PDB entry 1W9E | X-ray diffraction, 1.56 A resolution | chains A and B of the 5 polymer chains in the assembly

== Chain A (and B) ==
Protein: Syntenin 1
From: Homo sapiens
Notes: fragment: pdz tandem, residues 113-273; chain B of this document is another copy of the same molecule, construct and numbering; everything in this record applies to it too
Reference sequence: O00560 (SDB1_HUMAN); residues 113-273 here = UniProt positions 113-273
Amino-acid sequence (166 residues; row label = number of the first residue in the row):
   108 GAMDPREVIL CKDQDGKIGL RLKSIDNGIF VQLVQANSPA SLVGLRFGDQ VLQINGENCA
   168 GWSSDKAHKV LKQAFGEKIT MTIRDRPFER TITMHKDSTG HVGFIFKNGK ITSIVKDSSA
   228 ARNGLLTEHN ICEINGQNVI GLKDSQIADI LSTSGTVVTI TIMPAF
Disordered / not traced: 108-109
Residues lining bound ligands: benzoic acid (BEZ): Thr200, Met201, His202, Ser226, Arg229, Asn230
Curated features (UniProtKB/Swiss-Prot):
  - binding site (a 1,2-diacyl-sn-glycero-3-phospho-(1D-myo-inositol-4,5-bisphosphate)): Asn215, Lys250, Asp251
  - mutagenesis: Lys214 (K214A: Disruption of the cooperative binding of C-terminal peptides from FZD7 and phosphatidylinositol-4,5-bisphosphate ...), Asn215 (N215D: Disruption of the cooperative binding of C-terminal peptides from FZD7 and phosphatidylinositol-4,5-bisphosphate), Lys250 (K250A: Disruption of the cooperative binding of C-terminal peptides from FZD7 and phosphatidylinositol-4,5-bisphosphate ...)

== Chain A / chain B interface ==
Contacting residue pairs - 45 pairs, chain A then chain B:
  Ile132(A) - Leu233(B)
  Asp133(A) - Leu233(B)
  Asp133(A) - Thr234(B)  hydrogen bond (backbone-backbone)
  Asp133(A) - Glu235(B)
  Asp133(A) - His236(B)  salt bridge
  Asn134(A) - Thr234(B)  hydrogen bond
  Gly135(A) - Leu233(B)
  Phe137(A) - Leu233(B)  hydrophobic
  Gln157(A) - Gly231(B)  hydrogen bond (side chain-backbone)
  Gln157(A) - Leu233(B)
  Leu159(A) - Gly231(B)
  Gln160(A) - Arg229(B)  hydrogen bond (side chain-backbone)
  Asn165(A) - Ala228(B)
  Asn165(A) - Arg229(B)
  Ala167(A) - Ala228(B)  hydrophobic
  Arg191(A) - Ile199(B)
  Arg191(A) - Asn230(B)  hydrogen bond (side chain-backbone)
  Arg191(A) - Gly231(B)
  Pro194(A) - Arg197(B)
  Phe195(A) - Arg197(B)
  Phe195(A) - Leu233(B)  hydrophobic
  Arg197(A) - Pro194(B)
  Arg197(A) - Phe195(B)
  Ile199(A) - Arg191(B)
  Asp224(A) - Asn165(B)  hydrogen bond
  Ala228(A) - Ala167(B)  hydrophobic
  Arg229(A) - Leu159(B)
  Arg229(A) - Gln160(B)  hydrogen bond (backbone-side chain)
  Arg229(A) - Asn165(B)
  Asn230(A) - Arg191(B)  hydrogen bond (backbone-side chain)
  Gly231(A) - Gln157(B)  hydrogen bond (backbone-side chain)
  Gly231(A) - Leu159(B)
  Gly231(A) - Arg191(B)
  Leu233(A) - Ile132(B)
  Leu233(A) - Asp133(B)
  Leu233(A) - Gly135(B)
  Leu233(A) - Phe137(B)  hydrophobic
  Leu233(A) - Gln157(B)
  Leu233(A) - Phe195(B)  hydrophobic
  Thr234(A) - Asp133(B)  hydrogen bond (backbone-backbone)
  Thr234(A) - Asn134(B)  hydrogen bond
  Glu235(A) - Asp133(B)
  His236(A) - Asp133(B)  salt bridge
  His236(A) - Phe195(B)
  Phe273(A) - Pro271(B)  hydrophobic
Interface residues without a listed pair, chain A (28 interface residues in all): Ile221, Lys223, Pro271
Interface residues without a listed pair, chain B (28 interface residues in all): Trp169, Ile221, Asp224, Phe273

== Overview ==
The chain A/chain B interface involves 28 residues from each chain; the contacts include 11 hydrogen bonds and
2 salt bridges. Polar pairs include Asp133(A)-His236(B), Asn134(A)-Thr234(B) and Gln157(A)-Gly231(B). Ligands
of chain A: benzoic acid.
Chain A and chain B are both Syntenin 1 (Homo sapiens); the structure, Crystal structure of the PDZ tandem of
human syntenin in complex with TNEFYF peptide, was determined by X-ray diffraction together with 1W9O, 1W9Q,
1YBO and 1V1T from the same study.
